Entry 8WUC (electron microscopy, 2.50 A resolution); this record covers chains J and j of the 28 polymer chains in the assembly.

Chain J:
Protein: Chaperonin GroEL
Source organism: Hydrogenophilus thermoluteolus
Notes: EC 5.6.1.7
Reference sequence: A0A2Z6DW38 (A0A2Z6DW38_HYDTE); numbering as in UniProt (aligned over 2-529)
Chain sequence (528 residues; row label = number of the first residue in the row):
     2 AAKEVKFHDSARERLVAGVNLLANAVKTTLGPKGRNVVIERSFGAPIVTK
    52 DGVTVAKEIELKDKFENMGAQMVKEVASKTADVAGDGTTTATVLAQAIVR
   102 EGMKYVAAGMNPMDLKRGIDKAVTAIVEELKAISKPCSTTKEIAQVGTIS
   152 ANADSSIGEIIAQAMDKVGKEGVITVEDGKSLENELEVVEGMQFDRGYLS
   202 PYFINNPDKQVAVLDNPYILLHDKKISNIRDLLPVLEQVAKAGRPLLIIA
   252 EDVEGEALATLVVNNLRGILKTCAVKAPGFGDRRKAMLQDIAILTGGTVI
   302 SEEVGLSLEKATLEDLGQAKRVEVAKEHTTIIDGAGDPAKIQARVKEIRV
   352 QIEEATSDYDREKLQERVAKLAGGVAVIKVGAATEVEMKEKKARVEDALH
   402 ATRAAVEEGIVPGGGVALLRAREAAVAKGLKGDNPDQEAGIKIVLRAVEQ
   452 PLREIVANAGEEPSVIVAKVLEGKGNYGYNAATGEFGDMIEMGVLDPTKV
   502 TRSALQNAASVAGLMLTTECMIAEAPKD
Metal / ion sites: Mg2+: Asp87 (together with ADP)
Residues lining bound ligands: ADP (adenosine-5'-diphosphate): Thr30, Leu31, Gly32, Pro33, Lys51, Asp87, Gly88, Thr89, Thr90, Thr91, Ile150, Gly414, Gly415, Gly416, Ile456, Tyr480, Asn481, Ala482, Ala483, Met490, Val495, Asp497

Chain j:
Protein: Co-chaperonin GroES
Source organism: Hydrogenophilus thermoluteolus
Reference sequence: A0A2Z6DVV7 (A0A2Z6DVV7_HYDTE); residues 2-95 here = UniProt positions 2-95
Chain sequence (94 residues; numbered 2 to 95; the number before each row is that of its first residue):
     2 KLRPLHDRVVVKRIEAERKTASGIVIPDTAGEKPDQGEVLAVGDGKILDD
    52 GSKRPMAVKVGDKVLFGKYAGQTVKVEGEELLVLREDDIMAVIE

Chain J / chain j interface:
Pairs across the interface (20; chain J residue first):
  Ile230(J) - Ala31(j)
  Leu237(J) - Ile25(j)
  Glu238(J) - Thr21(j)
  Glu238(J) - Ala22(j)
  Glu238(J) - Ser23(j)  hydrogen bond
  Glu238(J) - Ile25(j)
  Ala241(J) - Ser23(j)
  Glu257(J) - Ala31(j)
  Ala260(J) - Pro28(j)  hydrophobic
  Thr261(J) - Val26(j)
  Thr261(J) - Pro28(j)
  Thr261(J) - Ala31(j)
  Val264(J) - Val26(j)  hydrophobic
  Val264(J) - Pro28(j)  hydrophobic
  Asn265(J) - Ile25(j)
  Asn265(J) - Val26(j)  hydrogen bond (side chain-backbone)
  Arg268(J) - Val26(j)
  Ile270(J) - Gly24(j)
  Ile270(J) - Ile25(j)  hydrophobic
  Ile270(J) - Val26(j)  hydrophobic
Interface residues without a listed pair, chain J (12 interface residues in all): Leu234
Interface residues without a listed pair, chain j (10 interface residues in all): Ile27, Thr30

Overview:
12 residues of chain J face 10 of chain j across their interface, with 2 hydrogen bonds. Polar pairs include
Glu238(J)-Ser23(j) and Asn265(J)-Val26(j). Ligands of chain J: ADP.
Here chain J is Chaperonin GroEL and chain j is Co-chaperonin GroES, both from Hydrogenophilus thermoluteolus.
Entry 8WUC (Cryo-EM structure of H. thermoluteolus GroEL-GroES2 football complex) was determined by electron
microscopy (same publication as 8WU4, 8WUW and 8WUX).
